Entry 6MDR (electron microscopy, 3.47 A resolution); this record covers chains a and h of the 16 polymer chains in the assembly.

Chain a:
Protein: Ceru+32
Source organism: Aequorea victoria
UniProt: P42212 (GFP_AEQVI); residues 4-233 here correspond to UniProt positions 3-232 (UniProt number = residue number - 1)
Sequence (247 residues; row label = number of the first residue in the row):
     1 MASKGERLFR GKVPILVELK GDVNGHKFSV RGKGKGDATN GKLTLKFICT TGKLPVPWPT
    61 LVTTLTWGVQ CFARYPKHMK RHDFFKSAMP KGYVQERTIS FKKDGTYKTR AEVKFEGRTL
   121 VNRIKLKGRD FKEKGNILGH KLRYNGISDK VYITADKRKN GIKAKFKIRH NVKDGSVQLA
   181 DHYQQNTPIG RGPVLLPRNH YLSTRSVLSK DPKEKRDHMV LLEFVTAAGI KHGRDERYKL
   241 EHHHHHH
Unresolved in the structure: 1-2, 234-247
Construct notes: expression tag (1-3, 234-247); engineered mutation Arg-7 (Glu6 in P42212), Arg-10 (Thr9 in P42212), Lys-12 (Val11 in P42212), Lys-20 (Asp19 in P42212), Arg-31 (Ser30 in P42212), Lys-33 (Glu32 in P42212), Lys-35 (Glu34 in P42212), Asn-40 (Tyr39 in P42212), Leu-65 (Phe64 in P42212), Thr-66 (Ser65 in P42212), Trp-67 (Tyr66 in P42212), Ala-73 (Ser72 in P42212), Lys-77 (Asp76 in P42212), Arg-81 (Gln80 in P42212), Lys-91 (Glu90 in P42212), Ser-100 (Phe99 in P42212), Lys-103 (Asp102 in P42212), Thr-106 (Asn105 in P42212), Arg-118 (Asp117 in P42212), Lys-125 (Glu124 in P42212), Arg-129 (Ile128 in P42212), Lys-134 (Asp133 in P42212), Arg-143 (Glu142 in P42212), Gly-146 (Tyr145 in P42212), Ile-147 (Asn146 in P42212), Asp-149 (His148 in P42212), Lys-150 (Asn149 in P42212), Thr-154 (Met153 in P42212), Arg-158 (Gln157 in P42212), Ala-164 (Val163 in P42212), Lys-165 (Asn164 in P42212), Val-172 (Ile171 in P42212), Lys-173 (Glu172 in P42212), Arg-191 (Asp190 in P42212), Arg-198 (Asp197 in P42212), Arg-205 (Gln204 in P42212), Val-207 (Ala206 in P42212), Lys-213 (Asn212 in P42212), Lys-231 (Thr230 in P42212)

Chain h:
Protein: Gfp-17
Source organism: Aequorea victoria
UniProt: P42212 (GFP_AEQVI); residues 4-234 here correspond to UniProt positions 2-232 (UniProt number = residue number - 2)
Sequence (240 residues; row label = number of the first residue in the row):
     3 MSKGEELFTG VVPILVELDG DVNGHKFSVR GEGEGDADNG KLDLKFICTT GKLPVPWPTL
    63 VTTLTYGVQC FSRYPDHMKE HDFFKSAMPE GYVQERTISF KDDGTYKTRA EVKFEGDTLV
   123 NRIELKGIDF KEDGNILGHK LEYNFNSHEV YITADDEKNG IKAEFKIRHN VEDGSVQLAD
   183 HYQQNTPIGD GPDLLPDEHY LSTQSVLSKD PNEKRDHMVL LEFVTADGIT EGHHHHHHHH
Unresolved in the structure: 3, 235-242
Construct notes: initiating methionine (3); engineered mutation Arg-32 (Ser30 in P42212), Asp-40 (Thr38 in P42212), Asn-41 (Tyr39 in P42212), Asp-45 (Thr43 in P42212), Leu-66 (Phe64 in P42212), Thr-67 (Ser65 in P42212), Glu-82 (Gln80 in P42212), Ser-101 (Phe99 in P42212), Thr-107 (Asn105 in P42212), Phe-147 (Tyr145 in P42212), Glu-151 (Asn149 in P42212), Thr-155 (Met153 in P42212), Asp-158 (Lys156 in P42212), Glu-159 (Gln157 in P42212), Ala-165 (Val163 in P42212), Glu-166 (Asn164 in P42212), Val-173 (Ile171 in P42212), Asp-195 (Val193 in P42212), Glu-200 (Asn198 in P42212), Val-208 (Ala206 in P42212), Asp-229 (Ala227 in P42212), Glu-233 (His231 in P42212); expression tag (235-242)
UniProt features mapped onto this chain:
  - modified residue: Tyr-68 (Z: -2,3-didehydrotyrosine)

Chain a / chain h interface:
Contacting residue pairs (18):
  Arg-74(a) / Asp-40(h)  salt bridge
  Asp-149(a) / Glu-8(h)
  Lys-150(a) / Glu-7(h)  salt bridge
  Lys-150(a) / Glu-8(h)  salt bridge
  Tyr-201(a) / Asp-78(h)
  Ser-203(a) / Thr-11(h)
  Arg-205(a) / Leu-9(h)  hydrogen bond (side chain-backbone)
  Arg-205(a) / Thr-11(h)  hydrogen bond (side chain-backbone)
  Arg-205(a) / Val-13(h)
  Val-207(a) / Asp-119(h)
  Phe-224(a) / Thr-11(h)
  Phe-224(a) / Gly-12(h)
  Phe-224(a) / Val-13(h)
  Thr-226(a) / Thr-11(h)
  Thr-226(a) / Asp-40(h)
  Gly-229(a) / Asp-78(h)
  Lys-231(a) / Asp-78(h)  salt bridge
  Lys-231(a) / His-79(h)
Also at the interface, not in a pair above, chain a (15 interface residues in all): Ser-148, Arg-169, Thr-204, Ala-228
Also at the interface, not in a pair above, chain h (16 interface residues in all): Ser-4, Phe-10, Val-14, Asn-41, Lys-81, Glu-233

In short:
The interface between chain a and chain h involves 15 residues on one side and 16 on the other, with 2
hydrogen bonds and 4 salt bridges. Polar pairs include Arg-74(a)/Asp-40(h), Lys-150(a)/Glu-7(h) and
Lys-150(a)/Glu-8(h).
Here chain a is Ceru+32 and chain h is Gfp-17, both from Aequorea victoria. Entry 6MDR (Cryo-EM structure of
the Ceru+32/GFP-17 protomer) was determined by electron microscopy.
